7MKE - chains G and H of the 8 polymer chains in the assembly; structure by electron microscopy, 3.70 A resolution.

[Chain G (and H)]
Protein: DNA-directed RNA polymerase subunit alpha
Organism: Escherichia coli
Notes: EC 2.7.7.6; chain H of this document is another copy of the same molecule, construct and numbering; everything in this record applies to it too
UniProt: A0A073G207 (A0A073G207_ECOLX); residue numbers follow UniProt; this construct covers 1-329
Amino-acid sequence (329 residues; each row starts with the number of its first residue):
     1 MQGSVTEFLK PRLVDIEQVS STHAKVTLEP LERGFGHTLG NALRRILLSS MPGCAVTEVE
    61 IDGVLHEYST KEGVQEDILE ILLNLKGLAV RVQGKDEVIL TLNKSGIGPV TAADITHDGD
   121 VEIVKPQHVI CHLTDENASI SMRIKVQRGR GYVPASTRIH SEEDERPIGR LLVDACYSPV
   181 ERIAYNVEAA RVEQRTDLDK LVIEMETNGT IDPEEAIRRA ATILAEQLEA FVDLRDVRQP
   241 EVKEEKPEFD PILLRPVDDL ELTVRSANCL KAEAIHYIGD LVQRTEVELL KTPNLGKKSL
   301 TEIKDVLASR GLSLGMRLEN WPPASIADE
Disordered / not traced: 1-4, 238-329 (chain H: 1-2, 159-166, 234-329)

[How chain G and chain H interact]
Contacting residue pairs - 64 pairs, chain G then chain H:
  V5(G) - R150(H)  hydrogen bond (backbone-side chain)
  T6(G) - R150(H)
  F8(G) - R150(H)
  F8(G) - I223(H)  hydrophobic
  F8(G) - Q227(H)
  L9(G) - Q227(H)
  K10(G) - E226(H)  hydrogen bond (side chain-backbone)
  K10(G) - Q227(H)
  K10(G) - E229(H)
  P11(G) - Q227(H)
  P11(G) - A230(H)
  R12(G) - A230(H)
  L13(G) - F231(H)  hydrophobic
  L28(G) - F231(H)  hydrophobic
  F35(G) - I46(H)  hydrophobic
  F35(G) - Q227(H)
  T38(G) - A42(H)
  T38(G) - R45(H)
  L39(G) - L228(H)  hydrophobic
  N41(G) - N41(H)
  R45(G) - G34(H)  hydrogen bond (side chain-backbone)
  R45(G) - H37(H)
  R45(G) - T38(H)
  I46(G) - F35(H)  hydrophobic
  S49(G) - F35(H)
  S50(G) - F8(H)
  R148(G) - V5(H)
  G149(G) - V5(H)
  R150(G) - S4(H)  hydrogen bond (side chain-backbone)
  R150(G) - V5(H)  hydrogen bond (side chain-backbone)
  R150(G) - T6(H)
  R150(G) - E7(H)  hydrogen bond (side chain-backbone)
  R150(G) - F8(H)
  R218(G) - F231(H)  hydrogen bond (side chain-backbone)
  R218(G) - D233(H)  salt bridge
  A221(G) - F231(H)  hydrophobic
  A221(G) - V232(H)
  T222(G) - V232(H)
  T222(G) - D233(H)
  I223(G) - F8(H)  hydrophobic
  I223(G) - F35(H)  hydrophobic
  L224(G) - L228(H)  hydrophobic
  E226(G) - K10(H)  salt bridge
  Q227(G) - L9(H)  hydrogen bond (side chain-backbone)
  Q227(G) - F35(H)
  L228(G) - L39(H)  hydrophobic
  L228(G) - A221(H)
  L228(G) - L224(H)  hydrophobic
  L228(G) - A225(H)
  A230(G) - P11(H)  hydrophobic
  F231(G) - L28(H)  hydrophobic
  F231(G) - L39(H)  hydrophobic
  F231(G) - L43(H)  hydrophobic
  F231(G) - L201(H)  hydrophobic
  F231(G) - R218(H)
  F231(G) - A221(H)  hydrophobic
  V232(G) - T222(H)
  L234(G) - V14(H)  hydrophobic
  L234(G) - E214(H)
  L234(G) - R218(H)
  R235(G) - R218(H)
  D236(G) - V14(H)
  D236(G) - I16(H)
  V237(G) - V14(H)
Also at the interface, not in a pair above, chain G (42 interface residues in all): E7, R33, H37, A42, P52, A225, D233
Also at the interface, not in a pair above, chain H (43 interface residues in all): D15, V26, L31, S50, I217

[In short]
42 residues of chain G and 43 residues of chain H are in contact, with 8 hydrogen bonds and 2 salt bridges.
Polar contacts include R218(G)-D233(H), E226(G)-K10(H) and V5(G)-R150(H).
Both chains are DNA-directed RNA polymerase subunit alpha (Escherichia coli). Entry 7MKE (Cryo-EM structure of
Escherichia coli RNA polymerase bound to lambda PR promoter DNA (class 2)) was determined by electron
microscopy (same publication as 7MKD, 7MKI and 7MKJ).
